8KD5 - chains Q and X of the 16 polymer chains in the assembly; structure by electron microscopy, 2.90 A resolution.

[Chain Q]
Molecule: Histone H2A
From: Xenopus laevis
UniProt: Q6AZJ8 (Q6AZJ8_XENLA); residues 1-129 here correspond to UniProt positions 2-130 (UniProt number = residue number + 1)
Sequence (129 residues; row label = number of the first residue in the row):
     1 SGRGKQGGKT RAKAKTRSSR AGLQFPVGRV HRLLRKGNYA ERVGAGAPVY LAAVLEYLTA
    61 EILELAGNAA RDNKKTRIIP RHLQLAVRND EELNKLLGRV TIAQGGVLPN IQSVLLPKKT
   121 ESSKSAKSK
Disordered / not traced: 1-10, 118-129

[Chain X]
Molecule: 187bp DNA
Sequence (187 nucleotides; each row starts with the number of its first residue; numbers below 1 keep their minus sign (DG-93 is residue -93)):
   -93 GCGGTGGCGG CCGCTCTAGA ACAGGATGTA TATATCTGAC ACGTGCCTGG AGACTAGGGA
   -33 GTAATCCCCT TGGCGGTTAA AACGCGGGGG ACAGCGCGTA CGTGCGTTTA AGCGGTGCTA
    27 GAGCTGTCTA CGACCAATTG AGCGGCCTCG GCACCGGGAT TCTCCAGGGC GGCCGCGTAT
    87 AGGGTCC
Disordered / not traced: -93 to -84, 76-93

[Chain Q / chain X interface]
Residue-residue contacts - 21 pairs, chain Q then chain X:
  Arg11(Q) with DA43(X), hydrogen bond to the base; DT44(X), hydrogen bond to the base; DT45(X), hydrogen bond to the sugar
  Lys13(Q) with DG46(X), phosphate contact
  Arg29(Q) with DG48(X), phosphate contact; DC49(X), salt bridge to the phosphate
  His31(Q) with DA39(X), salt bridge to the phosphate
  Arg35(Q) with DA39(X), phosphate contact
  Glu41(Q) with DA39(X), sugar contact
  Arg42(Q) with DG38(X), phosphate contact; DA39(X), phosphate contact
  Val43(Q) with DG38(X), sugar contact; DA39(X), hydrogen bond to the phosphate
  Gly44(Q) with DG38(X), phosphate contact
  Ala45(Q) with DG38(X), hydrogen bond to the phosphate
  Lys75(Q) with DC58(X), phosphate contact; DA59(X), salt bridge to the phosphate
  Thr76(Q) with DG57(X), hydrogen bond to the phosphate; DC58(X), hydrogen bond to the phosphate
  Arg77(Q) with DG57(X), hydrogen bond to the sugar; DC58(X), hydrogen bond to the phosphate
Other interface residues (no listed pair), chain Q (14 interface residues in all): Ala14
Other interface residues (no listed pair), chain X (12 interface residues in all): DC37

[Overview]
Chain Q and chain X form an interface of 14 and 12 residues respectively; the contacts include 9 hydrogen
bonds and 3 salt bridges. Polar contacts include Arg11(Q)-DA43(X), Arg11(Q)-DT44(X) and Arg11(Q)-DT45(X).
Here chain Q is Histone H2A (Xenopus laevis) and chain X is 187bp DNA. Entry 8KD5 (Rpd3S in complex with
nucleosome with H3K36MLA modification and 187bp DNA, class2) was determined by electron microscopy (same
publication as 8KC7, 8KD2, 8KD3, 8KD4, 8KD6 and 8KD7).
